Entry 9B42 (electron microscopy, 3.50 A resolution); this record covers chains B and G of the 19 polymer chains in the assembly.

== Chain B ==
Protein: gp29 Collar
From: Pseudomonas virus Pa193
Reference sequence: A0A5P1KV91 (A0A5P1KV91_9CAUD); residues 1-132 here = UniProt positions 1-132
Chain sequence (132 residues; row label = number of the first residue in the row):
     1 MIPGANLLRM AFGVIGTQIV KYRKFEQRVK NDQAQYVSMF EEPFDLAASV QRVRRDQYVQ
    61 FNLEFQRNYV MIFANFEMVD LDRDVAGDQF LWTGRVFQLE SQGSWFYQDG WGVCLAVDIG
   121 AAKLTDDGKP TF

== Chain G ==
Protein: gp30 Gateway
From: Pseudomonas virus Pa193
Reference sequence: A0A5P1KVE6 (A0A5P1KVE6_9CAUD); residues 1-183 here = UniProt positions 1-183
Chain sequence (183 residues; row label = number of the first residue in the row):
     1 MFDGELIAKM VVELNAAMTS AQEALQFPDF EVVQKAQPTQ QGTSTRPTIF FQKLFDIPRG
    61 WPATDWHLDN TTRKYVEITR QHVETTFQIS SLHWQNPEIT HVVTASDIAN YVRAYFQARS
   121 TIERVKELDF LILRVSQISN EAFENDNHQF EFHPSFDMVV TYNQYIRLYE NAAYSADGVL
   181 IGV

== How chain B and chain G interact ==
Pairs across the interface (42; chain B residue first):
  Arg28(B) with Gln41(G), hydrogen bond; Gly42(G), hydrogen bond (side chain-backbone)
  Lys30(B) with Glu31(G); Val32(G); Val33(G)
  Asp32(B) with Ala8(G)
  Gln33(B) with Gly4(G), hydrogen bond (side chain-backbone); Ile7(G); Ala8(G); Val11(G)
  Ala34(B) with Val11(G), hydrophobic; Val32(G); Val33(G), hydrophobic; Gln34(G); Gln37(G); Phe51(G), hydrophobic
  Gln35(B) with Gln34(G); Gln37(G); Pro38(G)
  Tyr36(B) with Val33(G), hydrophobic; Gln37(G), hydrogen bond (backbone-side chain); Thr39(G); Gln41(G), hydrogen bond (backbone-side chain)
  Ser38(B) with Gln41(G), hydrogen bond
  Leu81(B) with Gln40(G); Gln41(G); Gly42(G)
  Asp82(B) with Gly42(G)
  Arg83(B) with Thr43(G), hydrogen bond; Thr45(G); Asp146(G), salt bridge; Glu151(G), salt bridge
  Asp84(B) with Thr43(G), hydrogen bond (backbone-backbone); Ser44(G); Thr45(G), hydrogen bond
  Val85(B) with Gly42(G)
  Ala86(B) with Gln40(G); Gln41(G)
  Gly87(B) with Gln40(G)
  Gln98(B) with Gln40(G), hydrogen bond
  Leu99(B) with Gln40(G), hydrogen bond (backbone-side chain)
  Glu100(B) with Gln40(G)
Other interface residues (no listed pair), chain B (19 interface residues in all): Val37
Other interface residues (no listed pair), chain G (22 interface residues in all): Glu5, Asn145

== Summary ==
Chain B and chain G form an interface of 19 and 22 residues respectively; the contacts include 11 hydrogen
bonds and 2 salt bridges. Among the polar pairs are Arg83(B)-Asp146(G), Arg83(B)-Glu151(G) and
Arg28(B)-Gln41(G).
Here chain B is gp29 Collar and chain G is gp30 Gateway, both from Pseudomonas virus Pa193. Entry 9B42
(Pseudomonas phage Pa193 neck and extended tail (collar, gateway, tail tube, and sheath proteins)) was
determined by electron microscopy together with 9B40 and 9B41 from the same study.
